4RPL - chain B; structure by X-ray diffraction, 2.25 A resolution.

Chain B:
Molecule: UDP-galactopyranose mutase
From: Mycobacterium tuberculosis
Notes: EC 5.4.99.9
UniProtKB: P9WIQ1 (GLF_MYCTU); residues 1-399 here = UniProt positions 1-399
Chain sequence (399 residues; numbered 1 to 399; the number before each row is that of its first residue):
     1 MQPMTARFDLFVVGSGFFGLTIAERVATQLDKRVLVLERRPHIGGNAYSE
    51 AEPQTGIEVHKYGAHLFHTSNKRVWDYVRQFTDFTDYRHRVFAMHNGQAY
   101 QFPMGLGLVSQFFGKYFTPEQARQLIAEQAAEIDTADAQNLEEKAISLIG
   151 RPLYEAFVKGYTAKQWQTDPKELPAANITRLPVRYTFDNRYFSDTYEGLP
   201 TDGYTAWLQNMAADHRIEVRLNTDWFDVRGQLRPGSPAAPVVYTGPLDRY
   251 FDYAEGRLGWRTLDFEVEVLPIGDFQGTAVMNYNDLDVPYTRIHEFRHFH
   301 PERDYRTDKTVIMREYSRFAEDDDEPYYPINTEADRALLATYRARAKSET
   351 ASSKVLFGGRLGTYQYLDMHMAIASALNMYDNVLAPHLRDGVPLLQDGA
Unresolved in the structure: 1-4, 396-399
Differences from the reference sequence: engineered mutation R306 (Pro in P9WIQ1)
Residues lining bound ligands:
  - 3UC ([(2R,3S,4R,5R)-5-(2,4-dioxo-3,4-dihydropyrimidin-1(2H)-yl)-3,4-dihydroxytetrahydrofuran-2-yl]methyl (2R,5S,6R)-3,3,4,4-tetrafluoro-5-hydroxy-6-(hydroxymethyl)tetrahydro-2H-pyran-2-yl dihydrogen diphosphate (non-preferred name)): A64, L66, H89, V91, F102, L141, F157, V158, Y161, T162, Q165, W166, N177, I178, R180, L181, Y191, F192, V280, N282, N284, R292, Y328, Y366, D368
  - FAD (flavin-adenine dinucleotide): V13, G14, S15, G16, F17, F18, G19, L37, E38, R39, R40, G44, G45, N46, Y62, A64, H65, L66, T223, D224, W225, F226, T244, G245, P246, L263, Y327, Y328, G359, R360, L361, L367, D368, M369, H370, A372
Swiss-Prot annotation at these positions:
  - binding site (FAD): F18, E38, N46, L66, D224, W225, R360, L367 to M369
  - binding site (UDP-alpha-D-galactose): F157, T162, W166, Y191, N282, R292, Y328, Y366

Summary:
Bound to chain B: flavin-adenine dinucleotide and compound 3UC. From UniProt: 10 FAD-binding residues and 8
UDP-alpha-D-galactose-binding residues.
Chain B is UDP-galactopyranose mutase (Mycobacterium tuberculosis); the structure, Crystal structure of
Micobacterium tuberculosis UDP-Galactopyranose mutase in complex with tetrafluorinated substrate analog
UDP-F4-Galp, was determined by X-ray diffraction (same publication as 4RPG, 4RPH, 4RPJ and 4RPK).
